Entry 6FGD (X-ray diffraction, 1.50 A resolution); this record covers chain A.

[Chain A]
Molecule: Gephyrin
Source organism: Rattus norvegicus
Notes: EC 2.7.7.75, 2.10.1.1
UniProt: Q03555 (GEPH_RAT), isoform Q03555-2; residues 318-736 here correspond to UniProt positions 344-762 (UniProt number = residue number + 26)
Sequence (419 residues; row label = number of the first residue in the row):
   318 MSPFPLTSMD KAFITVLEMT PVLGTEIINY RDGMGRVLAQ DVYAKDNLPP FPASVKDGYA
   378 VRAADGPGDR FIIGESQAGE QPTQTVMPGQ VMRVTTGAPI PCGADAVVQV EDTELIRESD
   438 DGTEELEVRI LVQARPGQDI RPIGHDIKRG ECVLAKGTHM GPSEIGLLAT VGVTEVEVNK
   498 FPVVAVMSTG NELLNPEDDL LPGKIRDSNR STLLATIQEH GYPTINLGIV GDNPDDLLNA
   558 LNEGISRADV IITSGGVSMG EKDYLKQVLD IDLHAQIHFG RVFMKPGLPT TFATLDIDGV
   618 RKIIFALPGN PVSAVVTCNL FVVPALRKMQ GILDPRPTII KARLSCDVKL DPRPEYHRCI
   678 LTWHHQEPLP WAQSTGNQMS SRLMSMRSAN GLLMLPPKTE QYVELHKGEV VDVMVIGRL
Unresolved in the structure: 318, 693-697
Ion coordination: Ca2+: Asp-580 (together with ADP); Na+ near Ser-630 (its only coordinating residue here)
Small-molecule neighbours:
  - ADP (adenosine-5'-diphosphate): Thr-413, Gly-414, Arg-458, Ser-505, Thr-506, Glu-509, Leu-510, Ile-522, Arg-523, Asp-524, Ser-525, Asn-526, Ser-571, Gly-572, Gly-573, Val-574, Ser-575, Asp-580, Pro-606, Leu-624, Pro-625, Gly-626, Asn-627, Pro-628
  - Artemether (D8Z): Met-326, Asp-327, Phe-330, Ile-331, Leu-637, Arg-653, Pro-654, Ile-656, Met-711, Met-731

[Overview]
Ligands of chain A: ADP and Artemether.
Chain A is Gephyrin (Rattus norvegicus); the structure, Crystal structure of Gephyrin E domain in complex with
Artemether, was determined by X-ray diffraction, deposited together with 6FGC and 6HSN.
